9B3H - chains A and B; structure by electron microscopy, 4.00 A resolution.

# Chain A
Name: Complement factor I
From: Bos taurus
UniProtKB: A0A3Q1MF14 (A0A3Q1MF14_BOVIN); residues 1-600 here correspond to UniProt positions 19-618 (UniProt number = residue number + 18)
Amino-acid sequence (600 residues; row label = number of the first residue in the row):
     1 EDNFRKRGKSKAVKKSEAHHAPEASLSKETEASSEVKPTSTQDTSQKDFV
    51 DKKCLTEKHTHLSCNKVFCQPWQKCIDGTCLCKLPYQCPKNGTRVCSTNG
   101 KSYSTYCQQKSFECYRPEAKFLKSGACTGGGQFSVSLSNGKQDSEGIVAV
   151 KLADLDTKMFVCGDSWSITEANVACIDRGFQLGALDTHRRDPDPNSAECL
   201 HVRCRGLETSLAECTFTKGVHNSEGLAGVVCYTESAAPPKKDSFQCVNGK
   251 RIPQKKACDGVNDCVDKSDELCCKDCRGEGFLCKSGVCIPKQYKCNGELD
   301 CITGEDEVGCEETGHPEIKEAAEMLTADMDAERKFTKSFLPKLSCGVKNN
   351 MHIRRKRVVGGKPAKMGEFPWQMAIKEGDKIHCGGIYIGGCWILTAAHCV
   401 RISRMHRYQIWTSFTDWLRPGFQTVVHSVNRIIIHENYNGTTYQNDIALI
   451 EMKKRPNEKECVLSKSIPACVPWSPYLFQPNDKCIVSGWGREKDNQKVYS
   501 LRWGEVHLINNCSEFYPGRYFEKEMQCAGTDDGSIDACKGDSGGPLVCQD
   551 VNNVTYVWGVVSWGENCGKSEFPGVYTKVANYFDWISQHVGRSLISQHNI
Disordered / not traced: 1-47, 312-321, 350-361
Disulfides: Cys54-Cys272, Cys64-Cys75, Cys69-Cys80, Cys82-Cys114, Cys88-Cys107, Cys96-Cys127, Cys162-Cys199, Cys175-Cys231, Cys204-Cys214, Cys246-Cys264, Cys258-Cys273, Cys276-Cys288, Cys283-Cys301, Cys295-Cys310, Cys345-Cys470, Cys383-Cys399, Cys391-Cys461, Cys484-Cys548, Cys512-Cys527
Covalent attachments: N-acetylglucosamine (NAG) linked to Asn91, Asn439, Asn511, Asn553

# Chain B
Name: Pasteurella multocida factor I binding protein, fIbp
From: Pasteurella multocida 36950
Amino-acid sequence (311 residues; row label = number of the first residue in the row):
    15 MEKRTVTIPQAQKVAEKPALTIQTVVTSPTTPIKAPSLAPTIDTAPKQNP
    65 VPTAQITATLPAEPVKVPVLIPEVNKTLLETSTNPVKDSYNKDAVFTYEL
   115 IANPDADYSDQKLILKKEISYIKLNLGINQDNKNAPSYIFNLLDDNVYYG
   165 FYRDTQDMNRIENKYTYAFKKEAENFDNLQKFNATYEGQFWFSSIDTPNV
   215 PTVARAFLTYNNGRVDGEILAKHWNEKLFQITGFDNNPRKVEIFPTVEYL
   265 PNSGTRLTKGATSPHRFQMDLHFINSTNGEKNKYLVGQGSTEQYWGVLGM
   315 EKKQELALVPR
Disordered / not traced: 15-102, 319-325
From the paper describing this entry:
  - mutagenesis - E240A: abolished binding to Complement factor I (chain A)
  - mutagenesis - E132R, I133D, K236E: unchanged binding to Complement factor I (chain A)

# Chain A / chain B interface
Pairs across the interface (51; chain A residue first):
  Met366(A) - Lys147(B)
  Met366(A) - Asn148(B)
  Asp379(A) - Asn173(B)
  Gln409(A) - Asp210(B)  hydrogen bond (side chain-backbone)
  Gln409(A) - Thr211(B)
  Trp411(A) - Asn213(B)
  Trp411(A) - Val214(B)  hydrophobic
  Thr415(A) - Asn148(B)  hydrogen bond (side chain-backbone)
  Asp416(A) - Asn148(B)
  Asp416(A) - Ala149(B)
  Trp417(A) - Asn213(B)
  Leu418(A) - Leu129(B)  hydrophobic
  Leu418(A) - Arg167(B)
  Leu418(A) - Ile175(B)  hydrophobic
  Arg419(A) - Glu113(B)  salt bridge
  Arg419(A) - Leu114(B)  hydrogen bond (side chain-backbone)
  Arg419(A) - Asn148(B)
  Arg419(A) - Ala149(B)
  Arg419(A) - Pro150(B)
  Arg419(A) - Ser151(B)  hydrogen bond
  Arg419(A) - Arg167(B)
  Pro420(A) - Pro150(B)
  Pro420(A) - Arg167(B)  hydrogen bond (backbone-side chain)
  Pro420(A) - Asn213(B)
  Pro420(A) - Val214(B)  hydrophobic
  Pro420(A) - Pro215(B)
  Phe422(A) - Ile153(B)  hydrophobic
  Phe422(A) - Trp205(B)
  Phe422(A) - Pro215(B)  hydrophobic
  Gln423(A) - Lys147(B)
  Thr424(A) - Asn266(B)
  Val425(A) - Asn266(B)
  Val426(A) - Asn266(B)  hydrogen bond (backbone-side chain)
  Ser428(A) - Gly268(B)
  Lys453(A) - Tyr263(B)
  Arg455(A) - Glu240(B)  salt bridge
  Glu458(A) - Trp238(B)
  Glu458(A) - Glu240(B)
  Ser464(A) - His237(B)
  Arg491(A) - Tyr122(B)
  Asn495(A) - Tyr122(B)  hydrogen bond (backbone-side chain)
  Gln496(A) - Pro118(B)
  Gln496(A) - Tyr122(B)  hydrogen bond (backbone-side chain)
  Lys497(A) - Ala120(B)
  Lys497(A) - Asp121(B)  hydrogen bond (side chain-backbone)
  Lys497(A) - Tyr122(B)
  Lys497(A) - Ile128(B)
  Tyr499(A) - Ala116(B)  hydrophobic
  Tyr499(A) - Asn117(B)  hydrogen bond (side chain-backbone)
  Tyr499(A) - Ala120(B)
  Tyr499(A) - Ile128(B)
Also at the interface, not in a pair above, chain A (30 interface residues in all): Ala364, Lys365, Lys376, Gly421, Val462
Also at the interface, not in a pair above, chain B (35 interface residues in all): Ile115, Asp119, Val261, Ser267
From the paper, about this interface:
  - specific contacts: Trp411(A)-Val214(B), Val426(A)-Val214(B), Ile153(B)-Phe422(A) (hydrophobic contact), Trp205(B)-Phe422(A) (hydrophobic contact)
  - interface residues, chain A: Trp417(A), Leu418(A), Phe422(A), Tyr499(A)
  - interface residues, chain B: Ala116(B), Ala120(B), Ile128(B), Leu129(B), Ile175(B)
  - hot spots on chain B (mutagenesis) - V214D: abolished binding to Complement factor I (chain A)

# Summary
Chain A and chain B form an interface of 30 and 35 residues respectively, with 10 hydrogen bonds and 2 salt
bridges. Polar contacts include Arg419(A)-Glu113(B), Arg455(A)-Glu240(B) and Gln409(A)-Asp210(B). The paper
describes contacts between Trp411(A) and Val214(B) and Val426(A) and Val214(B); hydrophobic contacts between
Ile153(B) and Phe422(A) and Trp205(B) and Phe422(A). From the paper: E240A and V214D of chain B abolish
binding to Complement factor I (chain A); interface residues Trp417(A), Leu418(A) and Ala116(B) among others;
5 substitutions were tested in all.
Here chain A is Complement factor I (Bos taurus) and chain B is Pasteurella multocida factor I binding
protein, fIbp (Pasteurella multocida 36950). Entry 9B3H (Structure of a complex between Pasteurella multocida
surface lipoprotein, PmSLP-1, and bovine complement factor I) was determined by electron microscopy, deposited
together with 9B3E.
